6VWK - chains X and Y of the 13 polymer chains in the assembly; structure by electron microscopy, 3.30 A resolution.

Chain X (and Y):
Molecule: ATP synthase subunit b
Source organism: Escherichia coli
Notes: chain Y of this document is another copy of the same molecule, construct and numbering; everything in this record applies to it too
Reference sequence: D6IFY0 (D6IFY0_ECOLX); numbering as in UniProt (aligned over 1-156)
Amino-acid sequence (156 residues; each row starts with the number of its first residue):
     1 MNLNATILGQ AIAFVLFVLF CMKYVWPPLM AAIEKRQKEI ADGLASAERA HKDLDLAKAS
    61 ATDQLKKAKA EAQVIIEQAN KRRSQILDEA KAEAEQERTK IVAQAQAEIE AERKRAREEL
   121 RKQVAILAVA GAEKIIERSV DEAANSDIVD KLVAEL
Unresolved in the structure: 48-156 (chain Y: 51-156)

Chain X / chain Y interface:
Contacting residue pairs (5):
  Arg36(X) - Ile40(Y)
  Glu39(X) - Ala47(Y)
  Gly43(X) - Ala47(Y)
  Gly43(X) - Ala50(Y)
  Ser46(X) - Ala50(Y)  hydrogen bond (side chain-backbone)
Also at the interface, not in a pair above, chain X (5 interface residues in all): Ile40
Also at the interface, not in a pair above, chain Y (5 interface residues in all): Gly43, Leu44

Overview:
The chain X/chain Y interface involves 5 residues from each chain, with 1 hydrogen bond. Its one
hydrogen-bonded contact is Ser46(X)-Ala50(Y).
Both chains are ATP synthase subunit b (Escherichia coli). Entry 6VWK (E. coli ATP Synthase ADP Sub-state 3a
Fo Focussed) was determined by electron microscopy, deposited together with 6OQR, 6OQS, 6OQT, 6OQU, 6OQV, 6OQW
and 3 further entries.
